6YN9 - chain A; structure by X-ray diffraction, 2.56 A resolution.

Chain A:
Name: Mucosa-associated lymphoid tissue lymphoma translocation protein 1
From: Homo sapiens
Notes: EC 3.4.22.-
UniProt: Q9UDY8 (MALT1_HUMAN); numbering as in UniProt (aligned over 329-728)
Chain sequence (404 residues; numbered 325 to 728; the number before each row is that of its first residue):
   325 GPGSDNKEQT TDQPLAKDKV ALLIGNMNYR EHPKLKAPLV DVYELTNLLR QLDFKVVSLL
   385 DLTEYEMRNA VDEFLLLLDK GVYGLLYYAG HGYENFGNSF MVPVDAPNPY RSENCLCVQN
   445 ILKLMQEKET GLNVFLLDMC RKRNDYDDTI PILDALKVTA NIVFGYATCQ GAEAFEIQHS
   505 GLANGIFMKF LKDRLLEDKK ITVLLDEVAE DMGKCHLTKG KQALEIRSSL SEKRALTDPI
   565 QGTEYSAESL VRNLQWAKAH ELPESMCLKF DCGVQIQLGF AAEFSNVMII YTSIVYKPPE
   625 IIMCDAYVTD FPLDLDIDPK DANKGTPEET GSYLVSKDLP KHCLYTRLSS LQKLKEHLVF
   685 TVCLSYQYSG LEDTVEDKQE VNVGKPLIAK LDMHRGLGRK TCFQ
Unresolved in the structure: 325-337, 466-481, 494-496, 716-728
Differences from the reference sequence: expression tag (325-328)
Residues lining bound ligands: OZQ (5-[4-[(2,6-diethylphenyl)sulfamoyl]-3-methyl-phenyl]furan-3-carboxylic acid): V344, A345, L346, K379, V381, L383, E390, N393, A394, E397, F398, L401, R576, Q579, W580, A583, H584, Q676, I712, L715
Swiss-Prot annotation at these positions:
  - motif: L369 to L376 (Nuclear export signal)
  - active site: H415, C464
  - site: D329, N330 (Breakpoint for translocation to form BIRC2-MALT1)

Overview:
Bound to chain A: compound OZQ. UniProt lists active-site residues H415 and C464.
Chain A is Mucosa-associated lymphoid tissue lymphoma translocation protein 1 (Homo sapiens); the structure,
MALT1(329-728) in complex with a sulfonamide containing compound, was determined by X-ray diffraction together
with 6YN8 from the same study.
